Entry 5YXH (X-ray diffraction, 2.04 A resolution); this record covers chain A.

Chain A:
Protein: GTP-binding protein Rheb
Organism: Homo sapiens
Reference sequence: Q15382 (RHEB_HUMAN); residue numbers follow UniProt; this construct covers 2-169
Amino-acid sequence (171 residues; numbered 1 to 171; the number before each row is that of its first residue):
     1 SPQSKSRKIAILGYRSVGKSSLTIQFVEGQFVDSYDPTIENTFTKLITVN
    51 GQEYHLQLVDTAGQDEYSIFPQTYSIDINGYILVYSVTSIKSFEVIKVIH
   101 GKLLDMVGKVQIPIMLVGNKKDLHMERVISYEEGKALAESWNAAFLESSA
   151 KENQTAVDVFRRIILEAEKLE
Unresolved in the structure: 1-2, 109-112
Construct notes: expression tag (1, 170-171)
Bound ions: Mg2+: Ser20 (together with GDP)
Ligand contacts: GDP (guanosine-5'-diphosphate): Tyr14, Arg15, Ser16, Val17, Gly18, Lys19, Ser20, Ser21, Phe31, Val32, Asp33, Tyr35, Pro37, Asn119, Lys120, Asp122, Leu123, Ser148, Ser149, Ala150, Lys151
Swiss-Prot annotation at these positions:
  - motif: Tyr35 to Phe43 (Effector region)
  - binding site (GDP): Ser16, Val17, Gly18, Lys19, Ser20, Ser21, Val32, Asp33, Asn119, Asp122, Ala150
  - binding site (GTP): Ser16, Gly18, Lys19, Ser20, Ser21, Val32, Tyr35, Thr38, Asn119, Asp122, Ala150
  - binding site (Mg(2+)): Ser20, Thr38
  - site: Tyr35 (Important for autoinhibition of GTPase activity)
  - modified residue: Ser130 (Phosphoserine)
  - cross-link: Lys8 (Glycyl lysine isopeptide (Lys-Gly) (interchain with G-Cter in ubiquitin))
  - natural variant: Glu139 (E139K: In a colorectal cancer sample)
  - mutagenesis: Lys8 (K8R: Decreased ubiquitination by RNF152. Does not affect polyubiquitination in response to amino acids), Arg15 (R15G: Partially resistant to inactivation by TSC1-TSC2), Ser20 (S20N: Deficient in guanine nucleotide binding. Unable to rescue RPS6KB1 from inactivation by amino-acid withdrawal. Reduces affinity for MCRS1), Tyr35 (Y35A: Increased GTPase ativity; insensitive to TSC2 regulation, leading to impaired regulation of mTORC1 signaling; Y35N: Dominant mutant, which can activate mTORC1 in both GDP- and GTP-bound forms), Thr38 (T38M: Slightly impairs signaling through mTORC1, but still binds guanine nucleotides normally), Ile39 (I39K: Impairs RPS6KB1 activation, but still binds guanine nucleotides normally. Slightly reduces interaction with MCRS1), Glu40 (E40G: No effect), Asn41 (N41A: Impairs interaction with MTOR. Impairs signaling through mTORC1, but still binds guanine nucleotides normally), Phe43 (F43C: No effect), Leu46 (L46A: Causes slight reduction in RPS6KB1 activation), Thr48 (T48A: Causes slightly reduced phosphorylation of EIF4EBP1), Val49 (V49A: Causes slightly reduced phosphorylation of EIF4EBP1), 9 further mutagenesis entries in UniProt

Overview:
Bound to chain A: GDP. Curated annotation (UniProt) lists 11 GDP-binding residues, 11 GTP-binding residues,
Mg2+-binding residues Ser20 and Thr38 and 21 mutagenesis sites.
Chain A is GTP-binding protein Rheb (Homo sapiens); the structure, Structure of Rheb-GDP, was determined by
X-ray diffraction together with 6BSX and 6BT0 from the same study.
